PDB entry 5U33 | X-ray diffraction, 3.75 A resolution | chains A and B of the 4 polymer chains in the assembly

# Chain A
Molecule: CRISPR-associated endonuclease C2c1
Source organism: Alicyclobacillus acidoterrestris (strain ATCC 49025 / DSM 3922 / CIP 106132 / NCIMB 13137 / GD3B)
Notes: EC 3.1.-.-; fragment: CRISPR-associated endonuclease AacC2c1
UniProtKB: T0D7A2 (C2C1_ALIAG); numbering as in UniProt (aligned over 1-1129)
Sequence (1130 residues; row label = number of the first residue in the row; numbering starts at 0):
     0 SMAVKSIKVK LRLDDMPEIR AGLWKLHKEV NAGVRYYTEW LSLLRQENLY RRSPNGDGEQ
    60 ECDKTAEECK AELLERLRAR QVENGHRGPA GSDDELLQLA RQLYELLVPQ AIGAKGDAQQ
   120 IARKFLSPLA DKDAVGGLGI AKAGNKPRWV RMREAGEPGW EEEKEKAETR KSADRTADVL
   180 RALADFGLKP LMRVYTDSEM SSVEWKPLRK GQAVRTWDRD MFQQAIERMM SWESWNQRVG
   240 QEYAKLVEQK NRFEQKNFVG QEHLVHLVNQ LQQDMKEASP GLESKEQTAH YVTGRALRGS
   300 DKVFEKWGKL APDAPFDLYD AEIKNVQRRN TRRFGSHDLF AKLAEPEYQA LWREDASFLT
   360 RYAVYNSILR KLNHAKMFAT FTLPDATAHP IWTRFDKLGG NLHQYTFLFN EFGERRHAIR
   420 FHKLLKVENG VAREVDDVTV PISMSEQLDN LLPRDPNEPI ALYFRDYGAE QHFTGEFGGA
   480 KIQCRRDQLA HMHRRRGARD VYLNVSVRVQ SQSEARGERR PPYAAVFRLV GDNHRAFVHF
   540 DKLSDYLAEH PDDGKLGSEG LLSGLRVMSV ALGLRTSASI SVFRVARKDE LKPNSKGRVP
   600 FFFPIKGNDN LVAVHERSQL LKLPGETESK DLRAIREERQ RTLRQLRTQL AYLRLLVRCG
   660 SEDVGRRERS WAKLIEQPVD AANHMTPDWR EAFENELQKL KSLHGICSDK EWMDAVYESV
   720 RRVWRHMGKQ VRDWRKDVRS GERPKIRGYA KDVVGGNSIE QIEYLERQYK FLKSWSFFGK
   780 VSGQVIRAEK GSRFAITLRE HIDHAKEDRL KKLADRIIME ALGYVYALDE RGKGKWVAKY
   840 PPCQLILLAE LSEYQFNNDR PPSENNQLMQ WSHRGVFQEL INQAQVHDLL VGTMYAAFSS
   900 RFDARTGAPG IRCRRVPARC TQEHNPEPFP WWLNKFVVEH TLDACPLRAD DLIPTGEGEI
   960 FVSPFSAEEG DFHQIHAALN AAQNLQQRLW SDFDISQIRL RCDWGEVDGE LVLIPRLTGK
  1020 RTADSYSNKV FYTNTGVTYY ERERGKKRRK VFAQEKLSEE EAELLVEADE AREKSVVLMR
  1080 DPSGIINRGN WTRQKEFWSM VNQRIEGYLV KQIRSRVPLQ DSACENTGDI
Not modelled in the structure: 157-158, 496-497, 1045-1070, 1115-1129
Sequence notes: expression tag (0); engineered mutation Ala570 (Asp in T0D7A2), Ala848 (Glu in T0D7A2), Ala977 (Asp in T0D7A2)
Swiss-Prot annotation at these positions:
  - region: Met1 to Asp14 (WED-I (OBD-I) domain), Lys4 to Lys9 (Binds sgRNA), Gln118 to Arg122 (Binds DNA protospacer adjacent motif (PAM) on target DNA), Gly143, Asn144 (Binds DNA protospacer adjacent motif (PAM) on target DNA), Ser442 to Gln446 (Binds sgRNA), Leu573, Arg574 (Binds non-target ssDNA), Lys629 to Cys658 (Bridge helix domain), Arg742 to Arg746 (Binds sgRNA), Val753, Gly754 (Binds sgRNA), Arg792 to Thr796 (Binds sgRNA), His800 to Glu819 (Binds sgRNA), Trp835 to Tyr839 (Binds sgRNA), Phe897 to Arg900 (Binds non-target ssDNA), Gln973 to Ala976, Leu978 (Binds sgRNA), His975 to Asp993 (RuvC-III domain)
  - binding site (phosphate): Ser899, Arg911
  - site: Asn400 (Binds DNA protospacer adjacent motif (PAM) on target DNA), Arg415 (Binds sgRNA), Gly478 (Binds 'phosphate lock' on target strand DNA), Arg484 (Binds sgRNA), Tyr501 (Binds sgRNA), Arg507 (Binds 'phosphate lock' on target strand DNA), Phe600 (Binds sgRNA), His614 (Binds sgRNA), Arg734 (Binds sgRNA), Gln767 (Binds sgRNA), Tyr825 (Binds sgRNA), Tyr853 (Disrupts base stacking adjacent to scissile phosphate), Gln882 (Binds sgRNA), Gln982 (Binds sgRNA)
  - mutagenesis: Gln118 to Gln119 (Greatly reduces cleavage of target DNA), Arg122 (R122A: Nearly complete loss of cleavage of target DNA), Gly143 (G143P: Nearly complete loss of cleavage of target DNA), Trp391 (W391A: Significantly reduces cleavage of target DNA), Gly478 (G478P: No cleavage of target DNA), Gln482 (Q482A: Reduces cleavage of target DNA), Arg485 (R485A: Reduces cleavage of target DNA), Arg507 (R507A: Greatly reduces cleavage of target DNA), Arg574 (R574A: Reduces cleavage of target DNA), Tyr853 (Y853A: Nearly complete loss of cleavage of target DNA), Ser899 (S899A: Nearly complete loss of cleavage of target DNA), Arg900 (R900A: Reduces cleavage of target DNA), 3 further mutagenesis entries in UniProt
Reported in the primary citation:
  - mutagenesis - Q118A/Q119A, G478P, R507A: decreased catalytic activity
  - mutagenesis - D570A, E848A: abolished catalytic activity

# Chain B
Molecule: sgRNA
Sequence (112 nucleotides; row label = number of the first residue in the row; numbering starts at 0):
     0 GGUCUAGAGG ACAGAAUUUU UCAACGGGUG UGCCAAUGGC CACUUUCCAG GUGGCAAAGC
    60 CCGUUGAGCU UCUCAAAUCU GAGAAGUGGC ACCAGAACCG GAGGACAAAG UC
Not modelled in the structure: 17-19, 74-81

# Chain A / chain B interface
Contacting residue pairs (227; chain A residue first):
  Val3(A) - C92(B)  base contact
  Lys4(A) - C92(B)  salt bridge to the phosphate
  Ser5(A) - C92(B)  hydrogen bond to the sugar
  Ser5(A) - A93(B)  hydrogen bond to the sugar
  Lys7(A) - G29(B)  sugar contact
  Lys9(A) - G29(B)  phosphate contact
  Arg11(A) - U28(B)  salt bridge to the phosphate
  Gln59(A) - C98(B)  phosphate contact
  Arg227(A) - A95(B)  hydrogen bond to the sugar
  Trp234(A) - C97(B)  sugar contact
  Trp234(A) - C98(B)  sugar contact
  Val238(A) - C98(B)  sugar contact
  Pro279(A) - A107(B)  hydrogen bond to the sugar
  Pro279(A) - A108(B)  sugar contact
  Arg294(A) - G102(B)  salt bridge to the phosphate
  Lys323(A) - U110(B)  hydrogen bond to the phosphate
  Lys323(A) - C111(B)  salt bridge to the phosphate
  Gln326(A) - U110(B)  hydrogen bond to the sugar
  Gln326(A) - C111(B)  sugar contact
  Arg327(A) - C111(B)  phosphate contact
  Thr330(A) - C111(B)  base contact
  His336(A) - G109(B)  hydrogen bond to the sugar
  His336(A) - U110(B)  sugar contact
  Asp337(A) - G109(B)  hydrogen bond to the sugar
  Lys370(A) - G100(B)  phosphate contact
  Ala374(A) - G99(B)  phosphate contact
  Lys375(A) - C98(B)  salt bridge to the phosphate
  Lys375(A) - G99(B)  hydrogen bond to the phosphate
  Ala378(A) - C97(B)  sugar contact
  Thr379(A) - C97(B)  hydrogen bond to the phosphate
  Thr379(A) - C98(B)  hydrogen bond to the phosphate
  Thr381(A) - A96(B)  hydrogen bond to the phosphate
  Thr381(A) - C97(B)  phosphate contact
  His388(A) - A96(B)  salt bridge to the phosphate
  Pro389(A) - A95(B)  sugar contact
  Trp391(A) - G94(B)  hydrogen bond to the phosphate
  Trp391(A) - A95(B)  sugar contact
  Arg415(A) - G26(B)  hydrogen bond to the phosphate
  Arg415(A) - G27(B)  salt bridge to the phosphate
  Ser442(A) - U28(B)  phosphate contact
  Ser442(A) - G29(B)  phosphate contact
  Met443(A) - G27(B)  phosphate contact
  Met443(A) - U28(B)  hydrogen bond to the phosphate
  Met443(A) - G29(B)  base contact
  Ser444(A) - G29(B)  base contact
  Glu445(A) - G29(B)  base contact
  Gln446(A) - G29(B)  hydrogen bond to the base
  Gln446(A) - C91(B)  hydrogen bond to the base
  Tyr466(A) - A90(B)  phosphate contact
  Lys480(A) - G94(B)  sugar contact
  Gln482(A) - G94(B)  sugar contact
  Arg484(A) - U30(B)  salt bridge to the phosphate
  Arg484(A) - G31(B)  salt bridge to the phosphate
  Arg485(A) - A95(B)  salt bridge to the phosphate
  Arg485(A) - A96(B)  salt bridge to the phosphate
  His490(A) - G52(B)  salt bridge to the phosphate
  His492(A) - G53(B)  salt bridge to the phosphate
  Arg494(A) - G53(B)  salt bridge to the phosphate
  Tyr501(A) - G29(B)  sugar contact
  Tyr501(A) - U30(B)  hydrogen bond to the phosphate
  Asn503(A) - A93(B)  hydrogen bond to the sugar
  Ser594(A) - G6(B)  sugar contact
  Lys595(A) - G6(B)  base contact
  Arg597(A) - G6(B)  hydrogen bond to the base
  Pro599(A) - G6(B)  phosphate contact
  Phe600(A) - A5(B)  sugar contact
  Phe600(A) - G6(B)  hydrogen bond to the phosphate
  His614(A) - A5(B)  sugar contact
  His614(A) - G6(B)  salt bridge to the phosphate
  Glu615(A) - A7(B)  sugar contact
  Arg616(A) - A7(B)  sugar contact
  Arg616(A) - G8(B)  base contact
  Ser617(A) - A5(B)  base contact
  Ser617(A) - A7(B)  hydrogen bond to the sugar
  Ser617(A) - G9(B)  sugar contact
  Gln618(A) - A7(B)  sugar contact
  Gln618(A) - G8(B)  hydrogen bond to the sugar
  Gln618(A) - G9(B)  phosphate contact
  Leu619(A) - A10(B)  phosphate contact
  Lys621(A) - C11(B)  salt bridge to the phosphate
  Lys629(A) - A14(B)  phosphate contact
  Lys629(A) - A15(B)  base contact
  Lys629(A) - U16(B)  base contact
  Asp630(A) - U16(B)  base contact
  Ile634(A) - A34(B)  base contact
  Arg653(A) - C105(B)  salt bridge to the phosphate
  Arg653(A) - A106(B)  salt bridge to the phosphate
  Arg657(A) - A107(B)  salt bridge to the phosphate
  Arg657(A) - A108(B)  salt bridge to the phosphate
  Arg665(A) - A107(B)  hydrogen bond to the sugar
  Arg665(A) - A108(B)  salt bridge to the phosphate
  Arg668(A) - G109(B)  salt bridge to the phosphate
  Trp723(A) - C46(B)  base contact
  Trp723(A) - C47(B)  base contact
  Arg724(A) - C46(B)  hydrogen bond to the base
  Gly727(A) - C47(B)  hydrogen bond to the sugar
  Val730(A) - C47(B)  sugar contact
  Val730(A) - A48(B)  sugar contact
  Arg731(A) - C47(B)  phosphate contact
  Arg731(A) - A48(B)  phosphate contact
  Arg734(A) - U36(B)  hydrogen bond to the base
  Arg734(A) - A48(B)  phosphate contact
  Arg734(A) - G49(B)  salt bridge to the phosphate
  Val737(A) - U36(B)  base contact
  Arg738(A) - U36(B)  sugar contact
  Arg738(A) - G37(B)  phosphate contact
  Arg738(A) - G38(B)  salt bridge to the phosphate
  Ser739(A) - G37(B)  hydrogen bond to the phosphate
  Ser739(A) - G38(B)  hydrogen bond to the phosphate
  Arg742(A) - A34(B)  sugar contact
  Arg742(A) - A35(B)  salt bridge to the phosphate
  Pro743(A) - A34(B)  hydrogen bond to the sugar
  Lys744(A) - A35(B)  base contact
  Ile745(A) - C33(B)  phosphate contact
  Ile745(A) - A34(B)  phosphate contact
  Ile745(A) - A35(B)  hydrogen bond to the base
  Ile745(A) - G87(B)  base contact
  Arg746(A) - U20(B)  phosphate contact
  Arg746(A) - C60(B)  salt bridge to the phosphate
  Arg746(A) - G87(B)  salt bridge to the phosphate
  Gly747(A) - G87(B)  hydrogen bond to the base
  Gly747(A) - G88(B)  sugar contact
  Tyr748(A) - G88(B)  hydrogen bond to the sugar
  Val752(A) - C33(B)  phosphate contact
  Val752(A) - A34(B)  phosphate contact
  Val753(A) - A34(B)  hydrogen bond to the phosphate
  Gly754(A) - A34(B)  hydrogen bond to the phosphate
  Gly755(A) - C33(B)  hydrogen bond to the phosphate
  Gly755(A) - A34(B)  hydrogen bond to the phosphate
  Asn756(A) - C32(B)  sugar contact
  Gln760(A) - C33(B)  hydrogen bond to the phosphate
  Gln760(A) - A35(B)  hydrogen bond to the phosphate
  Tyr763(A) - U36(B)  base contact
  Leu764(A) - U36(B)  base contact
  Gln767(A) - U36(B)  hydrogen bond to the base
  Lys769(A) - G103(B)  sugar contact
  Lys769(A) - A104(B)  sugar contact
  Leu771(A) - A48(B)  sugar contact
  Lys772(A) - A104(B)  hydrogen bond to the sugar
  Ser773(A) - A104(B)  hydrogen bond to the phosphate
  Ser773(A) - C105(B)  hydrogen bond to the phosphate
  Trp774(A) - C47(B)  hydrogen bond to the base
  Trp774(A) - A48(B)  hydrogen bond to the sugar
  Ser775(A) - A48(B)  hydrogen bond to the base
  Ser775(A) - G49(B)  sugar contact
  Phe776(A) - A104(B)  sugar contact
  Phe776(A) - C105(B)  sugar contact
  Gly782(A) - A106(B)  hydrogen bond to the sugar
  Gln783(A) - C105(B)  sugar contact
  Gln783(A) - A106(B)  sugar contact
  Val784(A) - C105(B)  base contact
  Val784(A) - A106(B)  sugar contact
  Ile785(A) - C105(B)  hydrogen bond to the sugar
  Arg792(A) - G49(B)  sugar contact
  Arg792(A) - G50(B)  sugar contact
  Arg792(A) - U51(B)  salt bridge to the phosphate
  Phe793(A) - G49(B)  sugar contact
  Ala794(A) - G49(B)  hydrogen bond to the phosphate
  Ala794(A) - G50(B)  hydrogen bond to the phosphate
  Ile795(A) - G50(B)  hydrogen bond to the phosphate
  Ile795(A) - U51(B)  phosphate contact
  Thr796(A) - U36(B)  hydrogen bond to the phosphate
  Thr796(A) - G37(B)  hydrogen bond to the phosphate
  Leu797(A) - U36(B)  base contact
  His800(A) - C32(B)  salt bridge to the phosphate
  His800(A) - C33(B)  salt bridge to the phosphate
  His800(A) - A35(B)  sugar contact
  His800(A) - U36(B)  sugar contact
  His803(A) - G31(B)  salt bridge to the phosphate
  His803(A) - C32(B)  phosphate contact
  Asp807(A) - G31(B)  hydrogen bond to the base
  Asp807(A) - C32(B)  sugar contact
  Lys810(A) - A90(B)  sugar contact
  Lys810(A) - C91(B)  hydrogen bond to the sugar
  Lys810(A) - A93(B)  salt bridge to the phosphate
  Lys811(A) - G31(B)  base contact
  Lys811(A) - C32(B)  base contact
  Lys811(A) - C89(B)  hydrogen bond to the base
  Lys811(A) - A90(B)  sugar contact
  Asp814(A) - A90(B)  sugar contact
  Asp814(A) - C91(B)  phosphate contact
  Arg815(A) - G8(B)  hydrogen bond to the base
  Glu819(A) - G8(B)  hydrogen bond to the base
  Val824(A) - G8(B)  base contact
  Tyr825(A) - G88(B)  hydrogen bond to the phosphate
  Tyr825(A) - C89(B)  hydrogen bond to the phosphate
  Lys832(A) - G85(B)  salt bridge to the phosphate
  Lys832(A) - U86(B)  salt bridge to the phosphate
  Lys832(A) - G88(B)  phosphate contact
  Trp835(A) - A90(B)  hydrogen bond to the phosphate
  Lys838(A) - G8(B)  sugar contact
  Tyr839(A) - A7(B)  phosphate contact
  Tyr839(A) - G8(B)  hydrogen bond to the phosphate
  Phe855(A) - G100(B)  hydrogen bond to the sugar
  Phe855(A) - A101(B)  sugar contact
  Asn856(A) - A101(B)  phosphate contact
  Asn857(A) - A101(B)  hydrogen bond to the phosphate
  Pro861(A) - G102(B)  phosphate contact
  Asn864(A) - A101(B)  hydrogen bond to the phosphate
  Asn864(A) - G102(B)  phosphate contact
  Asn865(A) - G102(B)  hydrogen bond to the sugar
  Met868(A) - A101(B)  sugar contact
  Met868(A) - G102(B)  sugar contact
  Asn881(A) - C92(B)  hydrogen bond to the sugar
  Gln882(A) - C91(B)  phosphate contact
  Arg904(A) - A5(B)  salt bridge to the phosphate
  Arg914(A) - U2(B)  hydrogen bond to the sugar
  Arg914(A) - C3(B)  sugar contact
  Arg914(A) - C11(B)  base contact
  Val915(A) - A12(B)  sugar contact
  Pro916(A) - A12(B)  phosphate contact
  Pro916(A) - G13(B)  phosphate contact
  Ala917(A) - A12(B)  hydrogen bond to the phosphate
  Ala917(A) - G13(B)  hydrogen bond to the phosphate
  Arg918(A) - G13(B)  salt bridge to the phosphate
  Asp949(A) - G1(B)  hydrogen bond to the base
  Asp949(A) - C11(B)  base contact
  Asp949(A) - A12(B)  sugar contact
  Phe971(A) - U4(B)  phosphate contact
  His972(A) - U4(B)  phosphate contact
  His972(A) - A5(B)  salt bridge to the phosphate
  Gln973(A) - C3(B)  hydrogen bond to the sugar
  Gln973(A) - U4(B)  phosphate contact
  Ile974(A) - A5(B)  phosphate contact
  His975(A) - A10(B)  sugar contact
  Leu978(A) - A5(B)  base contact
  Gln982(A) - A5(B)  hydrogen bond to the sugar
Also at the interface, not in a pair above, chain A (158 interface residues in all): Arg51, Glu241, Gly280, Leu281, His373, Phe377, Ala387, Ile390, Ile441, Leu620, Arg638, Arg720, Lys728, Ala804, Glu829, Gln921, Ile959
Also at the interface, not in a pair above, chain B (67 interface residues in all): U45

# In short
158 residues of chain A face 67 of chain B across their interface; the contacts include 73 hydrogen bonds and
37 salt bridges. Polar contacts include Gln446(A)-G29(B), Gln446(A)-C91(B) and Arg597(A)-G6(B). From the
paper: Q118A/Q119A, G478P and R507A of chain A reduce catalytic activity; D570A and E848A of chain A abolish
catalytic activity.
Chain A is CRISPR-associated endonuclease C2c1 (Alicyclobacillus acidoterrestris (strain ATCC 49025 / DSM 3922
/ CIP 106132 / NCIMB 13137 / GD3B)) and chain B is sgRNA; the structure, Crystal structure of
AacC2c1-sgRNA-extended non-target DNA ternary complex, was determined by X-ray diffraction (same publication
as 5U30, 5U31 and 5U34).
